3CFA - chains A and G of the 8 polymer chains in the assembly; structure by X-ray diffraction, 1.75 A resolution.

[Chain A (and G)]
Name: GFP-like fluorescent protein
Organism: Anemonia sulcata
Notes: chain G of this document is another copy of the same molecule, construct and numbering; everything in this record applies to it too
Sequence (167 residues; numbered 65 to 231; the number before each row is that of its first residue):
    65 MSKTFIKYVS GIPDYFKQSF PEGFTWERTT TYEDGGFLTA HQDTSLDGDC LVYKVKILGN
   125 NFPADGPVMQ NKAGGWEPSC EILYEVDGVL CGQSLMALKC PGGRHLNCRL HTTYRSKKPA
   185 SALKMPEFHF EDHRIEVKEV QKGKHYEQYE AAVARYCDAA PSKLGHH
Modified / non-standard residues: Met65 ({(4Z)-4-(4-hydroxybenzylidene)-2-[3-(methylthio)propanimidoyl]-5-oxo-4,5-dihydro-1H-imidazol-1-yl}acetic acid; NRQ); Cys114 (s,s-(2-hydroxyethyl)thiocysteine; CME); Cys221 (s,s-(2-hydroxyethyl)thiocysteine; CME)

[Interface between chain A and chain G]
Pairs across the interface - 35 pairs, chain A then chain G:
  Glu91(A) with Asn124(G); Asn125(G), hydrogen bond (side chain-backbone)
  Arg92(A) with Asn124(G), hydrogen bond (backbone-side chain)
  Thr93(A) with Phe101(G); Asn124(G), hydrogen bond
  Thr95(A) with Phe101(G)
  Phe101(A) with Thr93(G); Thr95(G); His175(G)
  Thr103(A) with Thr103(G), hydrogen bond; Leu122(G); Asn124(G)
  His105(A) with Leu122(G)
  Lys120(A) with Leu122(G)
  Leu122(A) with Thr103(G); His105(G); Lys120(G); Leu122(G), hydrophobic
  Asn124(A) with Glu91(G); Arg92(G), hydrogen bond (side chain-backbone); Thr93(G), hydrogen bond; Thr103(G)
  Asn125(A) with Glu91(G), hydrogen bond (backbone-side chain); His175(G), hydrogen bond (side chain-backbone); Thr176(G); Thr177(G), hydrogen bond
  Pro127(A) with Asp151(G)
  Ala128(A) with Asp151(G), hydrogen bond (backbone-side chain)
  Asp129(A) with Asp151(G)
  Asp151(A) with Pro127(G); Ala128(G), hydrogen bond (side chain-backbone)
  His175(A) with Phe101(G); Asn125(G), hydrogen bond (backbone-side chain)
  Thr176(A) with Asn125(G)
  Thr177(A) with Asn125(G), hydrogen bond
Interface residues without a listed pair, chain A (20 interface residues in all): Ala104, Ile121
Interface residues without a listed pair, chain G (19 interface residues in all): Ala104, Ile121

[In short]
20 residues of chain A and 19 residues of chain G are in contact, with 13 hydrogen bonds. Among the polar
pairs are Glu91(A)-Asn125(G), Arg92(A)-Asn124(G) and Thr93(A)-Asn124(G).
Chain A and chain G are both GFP-like fluorescent protein (Anemonia sulcata); the structure, Anemonia sulcata
red fluorescent protein asRFP, was determined by X-ray diffraction.
